Entry 4NIX (X-ray diffraction, 1.30 A resolution); this record covers chain A.

[Chain A]
Protein: Cationic trypsin
From: Bos taurus
Notes: EC 3.4.21.4
UniProt: P00760 (TRY1_BOVIN); the construct lacks a stretch of the UniProt sequence and is renumbered around it, so the offset changes along the chain: 16-34 = UniProt 24-42; 37-67 = UniProt 43-73; 69-125 = UniProt 74-130; 127-130 = UniProt 131-134; 6 more segments
Chain sequence (223 residues; numbered 16 to 245 plus 3 insertion-coded residues; 10 numbers in that range are skipped by the numbering (no residue carries them; nothing is unmodelled there); the number before each row is that of its first residue):
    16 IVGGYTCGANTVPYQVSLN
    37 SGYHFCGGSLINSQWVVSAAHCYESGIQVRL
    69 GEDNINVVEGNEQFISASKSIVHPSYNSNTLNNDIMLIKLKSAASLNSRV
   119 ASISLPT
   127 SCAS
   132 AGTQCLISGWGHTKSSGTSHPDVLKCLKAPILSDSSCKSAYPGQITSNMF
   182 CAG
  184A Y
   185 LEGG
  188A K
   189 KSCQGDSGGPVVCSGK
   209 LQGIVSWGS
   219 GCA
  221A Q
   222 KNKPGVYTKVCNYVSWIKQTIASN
Disordered / not traced: 16-17
Sequence notes: engineered mutation Glu60 (Lys66 in P00760), His143 (Asn146 in P00760), His151 (Tyr154 in P00760), Lys189 (Asp194 in P00760)
Disulfide bonds: Cys22-Cys157, Cys42-Cys58, Cys128-Cys232, Cys136-Cys201, Cys168-Cys182, Cys191-Cys220
Bound ions: Ca2+: Glu70, Asn72, Val75, Glu80; Zn2+: His143, His151
Swiss-Prot annotation at these positions:
  - active site (Charge relay system): His57, Asp102, Ser195
  - binding site (Ca(2+)): Glu70, Asn72, Val75, Glu80
  - binding site (substrate): Gln192, Gly193, Ser195

[In short]
Glu70, Asn72, Val75 and Glu80 form the Ca2+ site. His143 and His151 form the Zn2+ site. From UniProt: 3
active-site residues, 4 Ca2+-binding residues and 3 substrate-binding residues.
Chain A is Cationic trypsin (Bos taurus); the structure, Crystal structure of trypsiligase
(K60E/N143H/Y151H/D189K trypsin) orthorhombic form, zinc-bound, was determined by X-ray diffraction, deposited
together with 4NIV, 4NIW and 4NIY.
